PDB entry 2WOY | X-ray diffraction, 1.50 A resolution | chain A

# Chain A
Molecule: Agglutinin receptor
Organism: Streptococcus gordonii
Notes: fragment: c-terminal domain, residues 1083-1413
UniProt: P16952 (SSP5_STRGN); numbering as in UniProt (aligned over 1083-1413)
Amino-acid sequence (356 residues; row label = number of the first residue in the row):
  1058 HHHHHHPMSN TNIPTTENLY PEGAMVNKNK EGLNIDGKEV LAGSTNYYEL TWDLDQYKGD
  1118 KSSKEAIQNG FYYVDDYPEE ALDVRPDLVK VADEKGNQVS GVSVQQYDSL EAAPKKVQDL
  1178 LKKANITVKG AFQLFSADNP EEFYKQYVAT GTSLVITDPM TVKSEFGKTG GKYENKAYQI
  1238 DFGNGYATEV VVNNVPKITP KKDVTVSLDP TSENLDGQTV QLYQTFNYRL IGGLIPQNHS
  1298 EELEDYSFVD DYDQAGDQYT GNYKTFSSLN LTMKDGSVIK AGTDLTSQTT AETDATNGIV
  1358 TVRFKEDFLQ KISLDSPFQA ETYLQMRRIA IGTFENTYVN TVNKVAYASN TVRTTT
Disordered / not traced: 1058-1080
Differences from the reference sequence: expression tag (1058-1082)
Modified / non-standard residues: Mse1065 (selenomethionine); Mse1082, Mse1217, Mse1330, Mse1383 (selenomethionine; parent Met)
Covalently attached groups: covalent link K1259-N1393
Bound ions: Ca2+ site 1: D1133, Y1134, E1136, K1186, A1188; Ca2+ site 2 near Q1163 (its only coordinating residue here); Ca2+ site 3: D1308, Y1309, Q1311, N1354, G1355
Reported in the primary citation:
  - Ca2+ coordination: D1133, Y1134, E1136, K1186, A1188, D1308, Y1309, Q1311, N1354, G1355
  - contacts within the chain: N1126-K1180 (hydrogen bond), K1172-D1176 (salt bridge), L1167-Q1175 (hydrogen bond), E1168-Q1175 (hydrogen bond), A1170-Q1175 (hydrogen bond), K1259-N1393 (covalent link), Y1285-N1393 (pi stacking), L1287-D1307, D1307-N1393 (hydrogen bond), D1307-Y1309, D1307-V1357, D1307-L1381, D1307-Y1395
  - post-translational modification sites: K1259, N1393

# In short
D1133, Y1134, E1136, K1186 and A1188 form the Ca2+ site 1. The Ca2+ site 3 is built by D1308, Y1309, Q1311,
N1354 and G1355. From the paper: Ca2+ coordination by D1133, Y1134 and E1136 among others; modification sites
K1259 and N1393.
Chain A is Agglutinin receptor (Streptococcus gordonii); the structure, Crystal structure of the C-terminal
domain of Streptococcus gordonii surface protein SspB, was determined by X-ray diffraction, deposited together
with 2WQS and 2WZA.
